PDB entry 1V39 | X-ray diffraction, 1.80 A resolution | chain A

== Chain A ==
Molecule: VP39
From: Vaccinia virus
Notes: EC 2.7.7.19; engineered mutation(s): 26 C-TERMINAL RESIDUES DELETED
UniProtKB: P07617 (PAP2_VACCV); numbering as in UniProt (aligned over 1-307)
Sequence (322 residues; row label = number of the first residue in the row; numbers below 1 keep their minus sign (Gly-14 is residue -14)):
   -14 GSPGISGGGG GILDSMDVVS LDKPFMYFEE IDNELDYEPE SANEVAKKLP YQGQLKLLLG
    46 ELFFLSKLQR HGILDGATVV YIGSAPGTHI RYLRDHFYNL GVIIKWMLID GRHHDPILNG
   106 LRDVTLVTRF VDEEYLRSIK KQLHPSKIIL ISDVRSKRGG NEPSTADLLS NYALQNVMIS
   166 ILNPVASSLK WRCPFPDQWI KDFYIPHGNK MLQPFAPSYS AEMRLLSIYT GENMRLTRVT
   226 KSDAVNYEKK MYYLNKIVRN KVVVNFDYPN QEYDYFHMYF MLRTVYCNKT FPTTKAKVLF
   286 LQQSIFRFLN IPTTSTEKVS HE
Disordered / not traced: -14 to 0, 142-147, 298-307
Ligand contacts:
  - 7N-methyl-8-hydroguanosine-5'-diphosphate (M7G): Tyr22, Ala27, Pro148, Arg177, Phe180, Asp182, Tyr204, Ser205, Glu233
  - S-adenosylhomocysteine (SAH): Gln39, Leu42, Tyr66, Ile67, Gly68, Ser69, Ala70, Pro71, Gly72, His74, Ile75, Ile94, Asp95, Gly96, Arg97, Arg114, Phe115, Val116, Asp138, Val139, Arg140, Leu159
Swiss-Prot annotation at these positions:
  - active site: Lys175 (For methyltransferase activity)
  - binding site (mRNA): Tyr22, Arg177 to Phe180, Asp182, Ser205 to Glu207, Glu233
  - binding site (S-adenosyl-L-methionine): Gln39, Tyr66, Gly68, Gly72, Asp95, Arg97, Val116, Asp138
  - mutagenesis: His56 (H56R: Complete loss of poly(A) polymerase stimulatory activity; when associated with S-58), Ile58 (I58S: Complete loss of poly(A) polymerase stimulatory activity; when associated with R-56), Gly96 (G96D: Complete loss of elongation factor activity), Lys175 (K175R: Complete loss of methyltransferase activity)

== In short ==
Ligands of chain A: S-adenosylhomocysteine and 7N-methyl-8-hydroguanosine-5'-diphosphate. Curated annotation
(UniProt) lists active-site residue Lys175, 10 mRNA-binding residues, 8 S-adenosyl-L-methionine-binding
residues and 4 mutagenesis sites.
Chain A is VP39 (Vaccinia virus); the structure, DC26 mutant of vaccinia virus protein VP39 in complex with
S-adenosylhomocysteine and m7g(5')pppg, was determined by X-ray diffraction together with 1P39, 1VP3, 1VP9 and
2VP3 from the same study.
